Entry 8VJH (electron microscopy, 4.20 A resolution (low resolution: residue-level contacts below are approximate; hydrogen-bond / salt-bridge calls are withheld)); this record covers chains A and U of the 7 polymer chains in the assembly.

[Chain A]
Molecule: Minor tail protein
Organism: Chivirus chi
Reference sequence: M9NVD3 (M9NVD3_9CAUD); residues 1-1296 here = UniProt positions 1-1296
Amino-acid sequence (1296 residues; numbered 1 to 1296; the number before each row is that of its first residue):
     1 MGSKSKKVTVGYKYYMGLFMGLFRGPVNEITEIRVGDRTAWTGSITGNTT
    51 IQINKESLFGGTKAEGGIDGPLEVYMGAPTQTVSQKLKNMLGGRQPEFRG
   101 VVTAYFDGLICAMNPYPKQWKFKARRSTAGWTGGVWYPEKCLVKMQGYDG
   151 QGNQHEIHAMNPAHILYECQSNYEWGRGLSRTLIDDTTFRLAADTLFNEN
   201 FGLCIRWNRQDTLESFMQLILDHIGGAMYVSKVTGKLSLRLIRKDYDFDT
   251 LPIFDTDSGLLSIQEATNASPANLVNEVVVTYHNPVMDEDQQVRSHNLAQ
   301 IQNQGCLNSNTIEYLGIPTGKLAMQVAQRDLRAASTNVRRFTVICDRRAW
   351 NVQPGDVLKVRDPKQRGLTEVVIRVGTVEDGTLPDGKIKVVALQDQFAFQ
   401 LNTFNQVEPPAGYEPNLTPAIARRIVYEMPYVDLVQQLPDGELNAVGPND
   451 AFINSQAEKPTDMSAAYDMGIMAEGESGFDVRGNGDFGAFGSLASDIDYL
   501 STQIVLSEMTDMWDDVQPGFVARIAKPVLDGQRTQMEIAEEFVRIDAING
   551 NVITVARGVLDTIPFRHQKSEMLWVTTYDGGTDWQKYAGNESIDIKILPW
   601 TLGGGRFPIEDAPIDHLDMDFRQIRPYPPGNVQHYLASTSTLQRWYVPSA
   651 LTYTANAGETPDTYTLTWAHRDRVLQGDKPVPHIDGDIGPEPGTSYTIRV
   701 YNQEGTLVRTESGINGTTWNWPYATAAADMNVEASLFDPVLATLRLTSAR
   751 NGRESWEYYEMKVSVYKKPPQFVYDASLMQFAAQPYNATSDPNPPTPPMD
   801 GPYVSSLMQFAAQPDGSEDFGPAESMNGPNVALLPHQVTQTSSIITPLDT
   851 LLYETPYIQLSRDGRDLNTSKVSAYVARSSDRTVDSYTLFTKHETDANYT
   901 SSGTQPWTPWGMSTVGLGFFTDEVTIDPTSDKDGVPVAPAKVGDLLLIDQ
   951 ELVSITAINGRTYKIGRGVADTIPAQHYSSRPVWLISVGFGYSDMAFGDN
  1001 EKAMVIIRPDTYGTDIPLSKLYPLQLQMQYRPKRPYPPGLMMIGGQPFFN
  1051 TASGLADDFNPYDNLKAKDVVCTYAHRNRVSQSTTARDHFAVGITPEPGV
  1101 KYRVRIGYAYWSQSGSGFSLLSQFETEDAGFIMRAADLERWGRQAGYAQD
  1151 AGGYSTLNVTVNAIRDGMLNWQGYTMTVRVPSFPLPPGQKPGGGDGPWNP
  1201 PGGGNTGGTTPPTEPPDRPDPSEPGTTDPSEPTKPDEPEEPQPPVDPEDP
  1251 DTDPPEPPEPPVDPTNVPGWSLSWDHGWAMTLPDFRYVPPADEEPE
Unresolved in the structure: 1, 771-1296

[Chain U]
Molecule: Tail assembly protein 1
Organism: Chivirus chi
Reference sequence: M9NTL4 (M9NTL4_9CAUD); residue numbers follow UniProt; this construct covers 1-76
Amino-acid sequence (76 residues; row label = number of the first residue in the row):
     1 MWWALAMLVASVLINAALAPKPASAKPATIQDFDIPQVKEGTPQSVVFGE
    51 VWTADWQVLGFGNFRTKAVKAKQAKK
Unresolved in the structure: 13-49

[Chain A / chain U interface]
Residue-residue contacts (73; chain A residue first):
  Gly21(A) - Arg65(U)
  Phe23(A) - Ala71(U)
  Phe23(A) - Lys72(U)
  Phe23(A) - Gln73(U)
  Arg24(A) - Ala71(U)
  Val27(A) - Ala71(U)
  Trp120(A) - Phe64(U)
  Lys121(A) - Asn63(U)
  Lys121(A) - Phe64(U)
  Lys121(A) - Arg65(U)
  Lys121(A) - Thr66(U)
  Phe122(A) - Arg65(U)
  Phe122(A) - Thr66(U)
  Lys123(A) - Thr66(U)
  Ala124(A) - Thr66(U)
  Ala124(A) - Ala68(U)
  Ala124(A) - Val69(U)
  Arg125(A) - Val69(U)
  Arg126(A) - Val69(U)
  Arg126(A) - Lys70(U)
  Arg126(A) - Ala71(U)
  His158(A) - Ala68(U)
  His158(A) - Val69(U)
  Met160(A) - Val69(U)
  Met160(A) - Lys70(U)
  Ile165(A) - Lys70(U)
  Glu168(A) - Lys70(U)
  Cys169(A) - Lys72(U)
  Trp175(A) - Lys72(U)
  Cys204(A) - Lys67(U)
  Cys204(A) - Ala68(U)
  Ile205(A) - Lys67(U)
  Ile205(A) - Lys70(U)
  Arg206(A) - Gly60(U)
  Arg206(A) - Asn63(U)
  Arg206(A) - Phe64(U)
  Arg206(A) - Arg65(U)
  Arg206(A) - Lys67(U)
  Trp207(A) - Lys67(U)
  Trp207(A) - Lys72(U)
  Asn208(A) - Leu59(U)
  Asn208(A) - Gly60(U)
  Asn208(A) - Gln73(U)
  Arg209(A) - Gly62(U)
  Arg209(A) - Gln73(U)
  Gln210(A) - Gln73(U)
  Gln210(A) - Ala74(U)
  Gln210(A) - Lys75(U)
  Phe216(A) - Lys72(U)
  Gln218(A) - Trp2(U)
  Asp222(A) - Met1(U)
  Asp222(A) - Trp2(U)
  Asp222(A) - Trp3(U)
  Gly225(A) - Met1(U)
  Gly226(A) - Trp2(U)
  Ala227(A) - Trp2(U)
  Ile242(A) - Met1(U)
  Val275(A) - Glu50(U)
  Pro285(A) - Thr66(U)
  Asp288(A) - Asn63(U)
  Asp288(A) - Thr66(U)
  Asn310(A) - Glu50(U)
  Ile312(A) - Trp3(U)
  Tyr314(A) - Met1(U)
  Tyr314(A) - Trp3(U)
  Arg329(A) - Met1(U)
  Asp330(A) - Met1(U)
  Asp330(A) - Trp3(U)
  Arg340(A) - Leu8(U)
  Arg340(A) - Val9(U)
  Arg340(A) - Ala10(U)
  Val391(A) - Leu8(U)
  Gln396(A) - Met1(U)
Also at the interface, not in a pair above, chain A (51 interface residues in all): Leu22, Ala159, Asp211, Leu221, His283, Ser309, Leu315, Ala392, Leu393
Also at the interface, not in a pair above, chain U (28 interface residues in all): Leu5, Val51, Gln57, Val58, Phe61
Interface features reported in the paper:
  - interface residues, chain U: Glu50(U)

[Overview]
51 residues of chain A face 28 of chain U across their interface. From the paper: the interface residue
Glu50(U).
Here chain A is Minor tail protein and chain U is Tail assembly protein 1, both from Chivirus chi. Entry 8VJH
(Cryo-EM of tail-tip of bacteriophage Chi) was determined by electron microscopy together with 8VHX, 8VJA and
8VJI from the same study.
